Entry 1VZ2 (X-ray diffraction, 2.20 A resolution); this record covers chain A.

== Chain A ==
Molecule: Prolyl endopeptidase
Organism: Sus scrofa
Notes: EC 3.4.21.26
Reference sequence: P23687 (PPCE_PIG); residues 1-710 here = UniProt positions 1-710
Amino-acid sequence (710 residues; each row starts with the number of its first residue):
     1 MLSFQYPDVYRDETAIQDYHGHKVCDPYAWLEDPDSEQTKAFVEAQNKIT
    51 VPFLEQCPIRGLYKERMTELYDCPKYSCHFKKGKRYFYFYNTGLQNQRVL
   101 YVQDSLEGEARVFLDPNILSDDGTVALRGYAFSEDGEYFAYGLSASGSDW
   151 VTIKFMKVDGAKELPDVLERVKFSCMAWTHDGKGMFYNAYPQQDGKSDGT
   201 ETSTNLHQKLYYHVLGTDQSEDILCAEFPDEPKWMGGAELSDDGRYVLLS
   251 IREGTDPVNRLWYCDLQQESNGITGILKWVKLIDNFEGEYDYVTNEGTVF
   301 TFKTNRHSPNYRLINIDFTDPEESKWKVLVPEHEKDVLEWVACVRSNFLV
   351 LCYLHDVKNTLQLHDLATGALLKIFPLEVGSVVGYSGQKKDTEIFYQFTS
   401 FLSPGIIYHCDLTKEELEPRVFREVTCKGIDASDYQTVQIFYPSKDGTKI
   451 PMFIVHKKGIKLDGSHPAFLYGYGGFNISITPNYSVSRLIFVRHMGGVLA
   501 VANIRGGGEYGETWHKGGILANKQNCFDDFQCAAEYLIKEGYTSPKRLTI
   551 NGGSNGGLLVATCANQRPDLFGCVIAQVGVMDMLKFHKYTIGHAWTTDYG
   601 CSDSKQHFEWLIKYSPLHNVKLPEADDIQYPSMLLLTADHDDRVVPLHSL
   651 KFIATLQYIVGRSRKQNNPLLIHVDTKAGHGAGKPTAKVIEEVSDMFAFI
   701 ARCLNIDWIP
Construct notes: engineered mutation C73 (Tyr in P23687), T255 (Cys in P23687), C427 (Val in P23687)
Disulfide bonds: C73-C427
UniProt features mapped onto this chain:
  - active site (Charge relay system): S554, D641, H680
  - modified residue: M1 (N-acetylmethionine), K157 (N6-acetyllysine)

== Summary ==
Curated annotation (UniProt) lists 3 active-site residues.
Chain A is Prolyl endopeptidase (Sus scrofa); the structure, Prolyl oligopeptidase from porcine brain,
Y73C/V427C/C255T mutant, was determined by X-ray diffraction together with 1VZ3 from the same study.
